PDB entry 6W1F | X-ray diffraction, 3.20 A resolution | chains A and F of the 4 polymer chains in the assembly

Chain A:
Name: Positive transcriptional regulator MutR family
Source organism: Streptococcus thermophilus (strain ATCC BAA-250 / LMG 18311)
UniProtKB: Q5M4D0 (Q5M4D0_STRT2); residue numbers follow UniProt; this construct covers 1-284
Sequence (284 residues; numbered 1 to 284; the number before each row is that of its first residue):
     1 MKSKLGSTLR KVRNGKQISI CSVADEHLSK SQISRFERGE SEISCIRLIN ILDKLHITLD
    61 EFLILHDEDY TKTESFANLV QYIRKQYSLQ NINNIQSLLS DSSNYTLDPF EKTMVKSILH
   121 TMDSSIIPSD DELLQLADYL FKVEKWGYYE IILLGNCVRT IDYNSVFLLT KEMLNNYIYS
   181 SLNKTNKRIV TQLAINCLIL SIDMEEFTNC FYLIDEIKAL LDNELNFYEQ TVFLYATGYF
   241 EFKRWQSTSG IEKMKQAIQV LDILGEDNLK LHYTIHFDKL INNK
Disordered / not traced: 1-3, 284

Chain F:
Molecule: 30-nt DNA strand
Sequence (30 nucleotides; row label = number of the first residue in the row):
     1 TTTTTGTTGG GGAAATGGGA AAATTATGCT

Interface between chain A and chain F:
Pairs across the interface (15; chain A residue first):
  Leu28(A) - DT16(F)  sugar contact
  Leu28(A) - DG17(F)  phosphate contact
  Ser29(A) - DT16(F)  sugar contact
  Ser29(A) - DG17(F)  hydrogen bond to the phosphate
  Ser31(A) - DG17(F)  hydrogen bond to the base
  Ser31(A) - DG18(F)  hydrogen bond to the base
  Gln32(A) - DA15(F)  sugar contact
  Gln32(A) - DT16(F)  hydrogen bond to the phosphate
  Arg35(A) - DT16(F)  base contact
  Arg35(A) - DG17(F)  base contact
  Ser41(A) - DA14(F)  phosphate contact
  Ser41(A) - DA15(F)  hydrogen bond to the phosphate
  Glu42(A) - DA15(F)  hydrogen bond to the phosphate
  Glu42(A) - DT16(F)  phosphate contact
  Ile43(A) - DT16(F)  phosphate contact
Interface residues without a listed pair, chain A (11 interface residues in all): Glu26, His27, Glu40
Interface residues without a listed pair, chain F (6 interface residues in all): DG19

Summary:
Chain A and chain F form an interface of 11 and 6 residues respectively, with 6 hydrogen bonds. Among the
polar pairs are Ser31(A)-DG17(F), Ser31(A)-DG18(F) and Ser29(A)-DG17(F).
Here chain A is Positive transcriptional regulator MutR family (Streptococcus thermophilus (strain ATCC
BAA-250 / LMG 18311)) and chain F is a 30-nt DNA strand. Entry 6W1F (Crystal structure of Streptococcus
thermophilus SHP pheromone receptor Rgg3 bound to DNA) was determined by X-ray diffraction together with 6W1A,
6W1E and 7JI0 from the same study.
